PDB entry 5KQZ | X-ray diffraction, 1.70 A resolution | chains A and B

Chain A (and B):
Protein: Protease
Organism: Human immunodeficiency virus 1
Notes: chain B of this document is another copy of the same molecule, construct and numbering; everything in this record applies to it too
UniProtKB: C8BD48 (C8BD48_9HIV1); numbering as in UniProt (aligned over 1-99)
Sequence (99 residues; each row starts with the number of its first residue):
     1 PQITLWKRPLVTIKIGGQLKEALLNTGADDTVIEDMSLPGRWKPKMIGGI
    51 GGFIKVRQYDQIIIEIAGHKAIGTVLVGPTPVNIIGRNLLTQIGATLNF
Differences from the reference sequence: conflict Lys7 (Gln in C8BD48), Asn25 (Asp in C8BD48), Ile33 (Leu in C8BD48), Ile63 (Unk in C8BD48), Ala67 (Cys in C8BD48), Ala95 (Cys in C8BD48)
Residues lining bound ligands: Inhibitor analogues of CA-p2 (0Q4; N-[(2R)-2-({N~5~-[amino(iminio)methyl]-L-ornithyl-L-valyl}amino)-4-methylpentyl]-L-phenylalanyl-L-alpha-glutamyl-L-alanyl-L-norleucinamide): Arg8, Leu23, Asn25, Gly27, Ala28, Asp29, Asp30, Val32, Lys45, Met46, Ile47, Gly48, Gly49, Ile50, Phe53, Pro81, Val82, Ile84
What the authors report for this chain:
  - contacts within the chain: Asp35-Arg57 (salt bridge)
  - conformationally variable residues: Asp35

Chain A / chain B interface:
Contacting residue pairs (94):
  Pro1(A) - Leu97(B)
  Pro1(A) - Asn98(B)
  Pro1(A) - Phe99(B)  hydrogen bond (backbone-backbone)
  Gln2(A) - Thr96(B)  hydrogen bond
  Gln2(A) - Leu97(B)
  Gln2(A) - Asn98(B)  hydrogen bond
  Ile3(A) - Thr96(B)
  Ile3(A) - Leu97(B)  hydrogen bond (backbone-backbone)
  Ile3(A) - Phe99(B)  hydrophobic
  Leu5(A) - Arg87(B)  hydrogen bond (backbone-side chain)
  Leu5(A) - Thr91(B)
  Leu5(A) - Ala95(B)
  Trp6(A) - Arg87(B)  hydrogen bond (backbone-side chain)
  Trp6(A) - Thr91(B)
  Lys7(A) - Arg87(B)
  Arg8(A) - Asp29(B)  salt bridge
  Arg8(A) - Arg87(B)
  Pro9(A) - Thr26(B)
  Pro9(A) - Arg87(B)
  Leu23(A) - Gly27(B)
  Leu24(A) - Thr26(B)  hydrogen bond (backbone-side chain)
  Leu24(A) - Leu97(B)  hydrophobic
  Leu24(A) - Phe99(B)  hydrophobic
  Asn25(A) - Asn25(B)
  Asn25(A) - Thr26(B)
  Asn25(A) - Gly27(B)
  Thr26(A) - Leu5(B)
  Thr26(A) - Pro9(B)
  Thr26(A) - Leu24(B)  hydrogen bond (side chain-backbone)
  Thr26(A) - Asn25(B)
  Thr26(A) - Thr26(B)  hydrogen bond (side chain-backbone)
  Thr26(A) - Leu97(B)
  Gly27(A) - Leu23(B)
  Gly27(A) - Asn25(B)  hydrogen bond (backbone-side chain)
  Asp29(A) - Arg8(B)  salt bridge
  Gly48(A) - Ile50(B)
  Gly49(A) - Ile50(B)
  Gly49(A) - Pro81(B)
  Ile50(A) - Ile47(B)  hydrophobic
  Ile50(A) - Gly49(B)
  Ile50(A) - Ile50(B)
  Ile50(A) - Gly51(B)  hydrogen bond (backbone-backbone)
  Ile50(A) - Gly52(B)
  Ile50(A) - Ile54(B)  hydrophobic
  Ile50(A) - Pro81(B)
  Ile50(A) - Ile84(B)  hydrophobic
  Gly51(A) - Gly51(B)
  Gly51(A) - Gly52(B)
  Gly51(A) - Ile54(B)
  Gly52(A) - Gly51(B)
  Ile54(A) - Ile50(B)
  His69(A) - Phe99(B)
  Pro81(A) - Gly49(B)
  Ile84(A) - Ile50(B)  hydrophobic
  Arg87(A) - Leu5(B)  hydrogen bond (side chain-backbone)
  Arg87(A) - Trp6(B)  hydrogen bond (side chain-backbone)
  Arg87(A) - Lys7(B)
  Arg87(A) - Arg8(B)
  Arg87(A) - Pro9(B)
  Leu90(A) - Leu5(B)  hydrophobic
  Thr91(A) - Leu5(B)
  Thr91(A) - Trp6(B)
  Gln92(A) - Trp6(B)
  Ile93(A) - Phe99(B)
  Gly94(A) - Asn98(B)
  Ala95(A) - Leu5(B)
  Ala95(A) - Asn98(B)
  Ala95(A) - Phe99(B)  hydrophobic
  Thr96(A) - Gln2(B)
  Thr96(A) - Ile3(B)
  Thr96(A) - Thr4(B)
  Thr96(A) - Thr96(B)
  Thr96(A) - Leu97(B)
  Thr96(A) - Asn98(B)  hydrogen bond (backbone-backbone)
  Leu97(A) - Pro1(B)
  Leu97(A) - Gln2(B)
  Leu97(A) - Ile3(B)  hydrogen bond (backbone-backbone)
  Leu97(A) - Pro9(B)  hydrophobic
  Leu97(A) - Leu24(B)  hydrophobic
  Leu97(A) - Thr26(B)
  Leu97(A) - Thr96(B)
  Asn98(A) - Pro1(B)
  Asn98(A) - Gln2(B)  hydrogen bond
  Asn98(A) - Gly94(B)
  Asn98(A) - Ala95(B)
  Asn98(A) - Thr96(B)  hydrogen bond (backbone-backbone)
  Asn98(A) - Asn98(B)  hydrogen bond
  Phe99(A) - Pro1(B)  hydrogen bond (backbone-backbone)
  Phe99(A) - Ile3(B)  hydrophobic
  Phe99(A) - Leu24(B)  hydrophobic
  Phe99(A) - Ala67(B)  hydrophobic
  Phe99(A) - His69(B)
  Phe99(A) - Ile93(B)
  Phe99(A) - Ala95(B)  hydrophobic
Interface residues without a listed pair, chain A (39 interface residues in all): Thr4, Ile47, Phe53, Ala67, Thr80
Interface residues without a listed pair, chain B (38 interface residues in all): Val32, Gly48, Thr80, Leu90

Summary:
Chain A and chain B form an interface of 39 and 38 residues respectively, with 19 hydrogen bonds and 2 salt
bridges. Among the polar pairs are Arg8(A)-Asp29(B), Gln2(A)-Thr96(B) and Gln2(A)-Asn98(B). Ligands of chain
A: Inhibitor analogues of CA-p2. From the paper: conformational variability at Asp35(A); contacts within the
chain involving Asp35(A) and Arg57(A).
Both chains are Protease (Human immunodeficiency virus 1). Entry 5KQZ (Protease E35D-CaP2) was determined by
X-ray diffraction together with 5KQX, 5KQY, 5KR0, 5KR1 and 5KR2 from the same study.
